Entry 8BDX (X-ray diffraction, 2.93 A resolution); this record covers chains C and D of the 4 polymer chains in the assembly.

# Chain C
Name: Elongin-C
Source organism: Homo sapiens
UniProtKB: Q15369 (ELOC_HUMAN); residues 17-112 here = UniProt positions 17-112
Amino-acid sequence (97 residues; each row starts with the number of its first residue):
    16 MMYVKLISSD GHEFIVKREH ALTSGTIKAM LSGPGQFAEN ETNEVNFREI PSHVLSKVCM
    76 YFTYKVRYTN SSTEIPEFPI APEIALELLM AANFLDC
Construct notes: initiating methionine (16)

# Chain D
Name: von Hippel-Lindau disease tumor suppressor
Source organism: Homo sapiens
UniProtKB: P40337 (VHL_HUMAN); residues 54-213 here = UniProt positions 54-213
Amino-acid sequence (162 residues; each row starts with the number of its first residue):
    52 GSMEAGRPRP VLRSVNSREP SQVIFCNRSP RVVLPVWLNF DGEPQPYPTL PPGTGRRIHS
   112 YRGHLWLFRD AGTHDGLLVN QTELFVPSLN VDGQPIFANI TLPVYTLKER CLQVVRSLVK
   172 PENYRRLDIV RSLYEDLEDH PNVQKDLERL TQERIAHQRM GD
Disordered / not traced: 52-60, 210-213
Construct notes: expression tag (52-53)
UniProt features mapped onto this chain:
  - region: Thr157 to Val166 (Interaction with Elongin BC complex)
  - natural variant: Leu63 (L63P: In PCC), Arg64 (R64P: In PCC), Ser65 (S65A: In PCC; S65L: In VHLD; S65W: In VHLD), Val66 to Gln73 (deletion: In VHLD), Ser68 (S68W: In PCC and VHLD), Glu70 (E70K: In VHLD), Val74 (V74G: In VHLD), Ile75 (deletion: In VHLD), Phe76 (F76I: In VHLD; F76L: In VHLD; F76S: In VHLD; deletion: In VHLD), Asn78 (N78H: In VHLD; N78S: In VHLD; N78T: In VHLD), Arg79 (R79P: In VHLD), Ser80 (S80I: In VHLD; S80N: In PCC and VHLD; S80R: In VHLD), 64 further natural variant entries in UniProt
  - mutagenesis: Tyr98 (Y98N: No interaction with HIF1A. No HIF1A degradation)
Residues lining bound ligands: QIY ((2S,4R)-N-[(1S)-1-(4-chlorophenyl)-3-[2-[2-[2-[2-[2-[(9S)-7-(4-chlorophenyl)-4,5,13-trimethyl-3-thia-1,8$l5,11,12-tetrazatricyclo[8.3.0.02,6]trideca-2(6),4,7,10,12-pentaen-9-yl]ethanoylamino]ethoxy]ethoxy]ethoxy]ethylamino]-3-oxidanylidene-propyl]-1-[(2R)-3-methyl-2-(3-methyl-1,2-oxazol-5-yl)butanoyl]-4-oxidanyl-pyrrolidine-2-carboxamide): Asn67, Arg69, Trp88, Phe91, Tyr98, Pro99, Arg107, Ile109, His110, Ser111, Tyr112, His115, Trp117

# How chain C and chain D interact
Contacting residue pairs - 37 pairs, chain C then chain D:
  Tyr76(C) - Val155(D)
  Tyr76(C) - Tyr156(D)  hydrogen bond (side chain-backbone)
  Tyr76(C) - Thr157(D)
  Tyr76(C) - Leu158(D)  hydrogen bond (side chain-backbone)
  Lys80(C) - Val155(D)
  Tyr83(C) - Val155(D)
  Thr84(C) - Val155(D)
  Ser86(C) - Gln132(D)
  Ser87(C) - Gln132(D)  hydrogen bond
  Glu89(C) - Asn150(D)  hydrogen bond
  Ile90(C) - Leu153(D)
  Ile90(C) - Val155(D)  hydrophobic
  Pro91(C) - Leu153(D)
  Glu92(C) - Pro81(D)
  Glu92(C) - Arg82(D)  salt bridge
  Glu92(C) - Leu153(D)
  Glu92(C) - Arg161(D)  salt bridge
  Phe93(C) - Leu158(D)  hydrophobic
  Phe93(C) - Arg161(D)  hydrogen bond (backbone-side chain)
  Ile95(C) - Arg161(D)
  Ile95(C) - Cys162(D)  hydrophobic
  Ile95(C) - Val165(D)
  Ala100(C) - Val166(D)  hydrophobic
  Leu101(C) - Ile180(D)  hydrophobic
  Leu103(C) - Leu158(D)  hydrophobic
  Leu103(C) - Cys162(D)  hydrophobic
  Leu104(C) - Lys159(D)
  Leu104(C) - Cys162(D)
  Leu104(C) - Leu163(D)  hydrophobic
  Met105(C) - Ile180(D)  hydrophobic
  Ala107(C) - Leu158(D)  hydrophobic
  Ala107(C) - Lys159(D)
  Asn108(C) - Lys159(D)  hydrogen bond
  Asn108(C) - Leu184(D)
  Cys112(C) - Thr157(D)
  Cys112(C) - Leu158(D)  hydrogen bond (backbone-backbone)
  Cys112(C) - Lys159(D)  hydrogen bond (backbone-backbone)
Other interface residues (no listed pair), chain C (23 interface residues in all): Val73, Tyr79, Pro97
Other interface residues (no listed pair), chain D (24 interface residues in all): Arg79, Thr152, Pro154, Gln164, Leu169, Leu178, Asp179

# In short
23 residues of chain C and 24 residues of chain D are in contact; the contacts include 8 hydrogen bonds and 2
salt bridges. Among the polar pairs are Glu92(C)-Arg82(D), Glu92(C)-Arg161(D) and Tyr76(C)-Tyr156(D). Bound to
chain D: compound QIY.
Here chain C is Elongin-C and chain D is von Hippel-Lindau disease tumor suppressor, both from Homo sapiens.
Entry 8BDX (Ternary complex between VCB, BRD4-BD2 and PROTAC 48) was determined by X-ray diffraction (same
publication as 8BDI, 8BDJ, 8BDL, 8BDM, 8BDN, 8BDO and 3 further entries).
